PDB entry 4XVS | X-ray diffraction, 1.90 A resolution | chains H and G of the 3 polymer chains in the assembly

# Chain H
Name: VRC07_1995 45-VRC01.H01+07.O-863513/45-VRC01.L01+07.O-110653 Heavy chain
Source organism: Homo sapiens
Sequence (228 residues; numbered 1 to 228; the number before each row is that of its first residue):
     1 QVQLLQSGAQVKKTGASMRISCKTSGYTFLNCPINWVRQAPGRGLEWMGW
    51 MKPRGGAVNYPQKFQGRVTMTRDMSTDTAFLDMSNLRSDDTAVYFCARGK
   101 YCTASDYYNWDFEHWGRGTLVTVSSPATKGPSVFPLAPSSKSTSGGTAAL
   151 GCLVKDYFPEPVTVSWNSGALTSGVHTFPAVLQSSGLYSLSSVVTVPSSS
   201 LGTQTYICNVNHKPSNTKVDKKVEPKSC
Disulfides: Cys-22/Cys-96, Cys-32/Cys-102

# Chain G
Name: Donor 45 01dG5 coreE gp120
Source organism: Human immunodeficiency virus 1
Sequence (375 residues; row label = number of the first residue in the row; note: 92 numbers in that range are skipped by the numbering (no residue carries them; nothing is unmodelled there)):
    44 VWKEATATLFCASDAKAYETEVHNVWATHACVPTDPNPQEVVLENVTENF
    94 NMWKNNMVEQMHEDIISLWDQSLKPCVKLTG
   198 GSVITQACPKISFEPIPIHYCAPAGFAILKCNDKKFNGTGPCTNVSTVQC
   248 THGIRPVVSTQLLLNGSLAEEEIVIRSENIKDNAKIIIVQLNETVEINCT
   298 RPNN
   318 GGSGSGGDIRQAHCNISKAKWENTLKQIARKLREHFKN
   357 ETIAFNQSSGGDPEIVMHSFNCGGEFFYCNSTQLFNSTWTWN
   401 DTEVVNNTEKNINITLPCRIKQIINMWQEVGKAMYAPPIKGQIRCSSNIT
   451 GLLLTRDGGSSTNGTTETFRPGGGDMRDNWRSELYKYKVVKIEGSLEVLF
   501 QGPGHHHHHH
Not modelled in the structure: 318-323, 401-410, 494-510
Disulfides: Cys-54/Cys-74, Cys-119/Cys-205, Cys-228/Cys-239, Cys-378/Cys-445, Cys-385/Cys-418
Glycans and other covalent adducts: N-acetylglucosamine (NAG) linked to Asn-234, Asn-262, Asn-289, Asn-295, Asn-362, Asn-386, Asn-392, Asn-413

# Chain H / chain G interface
Residue-residue contacts (41):
  Leu-30(H) with Val-430(G), hydrophobic
  Trp-47(H) with Gly-458(G)
  Trp-50(H) with Asn-280(G), hydrogen bond; Ala-281(G); Thr-455(G)
  Lys-52(H) with Ala-281(G), hydrogen bond (side chain-backbone)
  Arg-54(H) with Gly-474(G); Asp-475(G), salt bridge
  Gly-55(H) with Gly-367(G); Asp-368(G), hydrogen bond (backbone-backbone); Ile-371(G)
  Gly-56(H) with Gly-367(G)
  Ala-57(H) with Ile-371(G), hydrophobic; Gly-473(G)
  Val-58(H) with Ser-365(G); Gly-366(G)
  Asn-59(H) with Asn-280(G); Thr-455(G); Arg-456(G), hydrogen bond (side chain-backbone); Asp-457(G); Gly-458(G), hydrogen bond (side chain-backbone)
  Tyr-60(H) with Ser-365(G)
  Pro-61(H) with Gly-458(G)
  Gln-62(H) with Ser-460(G); Ser-461(G), hydrogen bond; Thr-462(G), hydrogen bond (side chain-backbone)
  Gln-65(H) with Asp-457(G), hydrogen bond; Arg-470(G), hydrogen bond
  Arg-72(H) with Asp-368(G), salt bridge
  Met-74(H) with Val-430(G), hydrophobic
  Ala-104(H) with Arg-477(G), hydrogen bond (backbone-side chain)
  Ser-105(H) with Arg-477(G)
  Asp-106(H) with Lys-97(G), salt bridge; Glu-275(G); Lys-282(G), salt bridge
  Tyr-107(H) with Ala-281(G); Lys-282(G), hydrogen bond (backbone-side chain)
  Tyr-108(H) with Asp-279(G)
  Asn-109(H) with Ala-281(G)
  Trp-110(H) with Asp-279(G), hydrogen bond; Asn-280(G)
Other interface residues (no listed pair), chain G (26 interface residues in all): Glu-102, Gly-459

# In short
Chain H and chain G form an interface of 23 and 26 residues respectively, with 12 hydrogen bonds and 4 salt
bridges. Among the polar pairs are Arg-54(H)/Asp-475(G), Arg-72(H)/Asp-368(G) and Asp-106(H)/Lys-97(G).
Chain H is VRC07_1995 45-VRC01.H01+07.O-863513/45-VRC01.L01+07.O-110653 Heavy chain (Homo sapiens) and chain G
is Donor 45 01dG5 coreE gp120 (Human immunodeficiency virus 1); the structure, Crystal structure of HIV-1
donor 45 d45-01dG5 coreE gp120 with antibody 45-VRC01.H01+07.O-863513/45-VRC01.L01+07.O-110653 (VRC07_1995),
was determined by X-ray diffraction together with 4S1Q, 4S1R, 4S1S, 4XNY, 4XNZ and 4XVT from the same study.
